Entry 6Q5B (X-ray diffraction, 2.22 A resolution); this record covers chains A and B.

== Chain A ==
Name: Beta-lactamase
From: Klebsiella pneumoniae
Notes: EC 3.5.2.6
UniProtKB: Q6XEC0 (Q6XEC0_KLEPN); residue numbers follow UniProt; this construct covers 1-265
Chain sequence (265 residues; numbered 1 to 265; the number before each row is that of its first residue):
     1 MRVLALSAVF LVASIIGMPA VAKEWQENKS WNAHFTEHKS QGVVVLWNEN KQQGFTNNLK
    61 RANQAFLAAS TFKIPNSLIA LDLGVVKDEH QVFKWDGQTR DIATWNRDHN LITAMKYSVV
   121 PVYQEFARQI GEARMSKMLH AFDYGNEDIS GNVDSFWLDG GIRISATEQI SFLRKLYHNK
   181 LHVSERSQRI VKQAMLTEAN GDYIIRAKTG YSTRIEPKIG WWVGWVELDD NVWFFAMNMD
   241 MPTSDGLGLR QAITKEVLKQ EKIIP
Unresolved in the structure: 1-23, 150-158
Construct notes: engineered mutation Ala68 (Pro in Q6XEC0)
Curated features (UniProtKB/Swiss-Prot):
  - active site: Ser70 (Acyl-ester intermediate)
  - binding site (a beta-lactam): Ser70, Lys73, Ser118, Arg250
  - modified residue: Lys73 (N6-carboxylysine)
  - mutagenesis: Ser70 (S70A: Does not alter thermal stability; S70G: Increases thermal stability. Abolishes hydrolysis of cephalothin and decreases catalytic efficiency about 60-fold with respect to ampicillin), Arg189 (R189A: No significant effect on catalytic efficiency with respect to ampicillin. Very little reduction in dimerization at neutral pH. Predominantly monomer at neutral pH; when associated with A-206 ...), Arg206 (R206A: No significant effect on catalytic efficiency with respect to ampicillin, nitrocefin or imipenem. Very little reduction in dimerization at neutral pH. Predominantly monomer at neutral pH ...)
Glycans and other covalent adducts: NXL104, bound form (NXL) linked to Ser70
Residues lining bound ligands:
  - carbon dioxide (CO2): Ala69, Phe72, Lys73, Asn76, Val120, Tyr123
  - NXL104, bound form (NXL; (2S,5R)-1-formyl-5-[(sulfooxy)amino]piperidine-2-carboxamide): Ala69, Lys73, Ile102, Trp105, Ser118, Val120, Lys208, Thr209, Gly210, Tyr211, Arg250
From the paper describing this entry:
  - binding site for NXL104, bound form: Ser70, Tyr211
  - mutagenesis - P68A: unchanged binding to NXL104, bound form
  - mutagenesis - P68A/Y211S (>5-fold): decreased binding to NXL104, bound form
  - mutagenesis - P68A (32-fold): increased growth in response to CAZ
  - mutagenesis - P68A (49.5 +/- 0.1 degC), P68A/Y211S (46.7 +/- 0.2 degC): decreased stability
  - mutagenesis - P68A (>10-fold), P68A/Y211S (>20-fold): increased catalytic activity on CAZ
  - mutagenesis - P68A: unchanged binding to AVI
  - mutagenesis - P68A/Y211S (>5-fold): decreased binding to AVI
  - mutagenesis - P68A (>20-fold), P68A/Y211S (>3-fold): increased binding to tazobactam
  - mutagenesis - P68A, P68A/Y211S: decreased catalytic activity on carbapenems
  - mutagenesis - P68A/Y211S (4-fold): increased growth in response to CAZ-AVI

== Chain B ==
Name: Beta-lactamase
From: Klebsiella pneumoniae
Notes: EC 3.5.2.6
UniProtKB: Q6XEC0 (Q6XEC0_KLEPN); residue numbers follow UniProt; this construct covers 1-265
Chain sequence (265 residues; each row starts with the number of its first residue):
     1 MRVLALSAVF LVASIIGMPA VAKEWQENKS WNAHFTEHKS QGVVVLWNEN KQQGFTNNLK
    61 RANQAFLAAS TFKIPNSLIA LDLGVVKDEH QVFKWDGQTR DIATWNRDHN LITAMKYSVV
   121 PVYQEFARQI GEARMSKMLH AFDYGNEDIS GNVDSFWLDG GIRISATEQI SFLRKLYHNK
   181 LHVSERSQRI VKQAMLTEAN GDYIIRAKTG YSTRIEPKIG WWVGWVELDD NVWFFAMNMD
   241 MPTSDGLGLR QAITKEVLKQ EKIIP
Unresolved in the structure: 1-23
Construct notes: conflict Ala68 (Pro in Q6XEC0)
Modified positions: Lys73 (lysine nz-carboxylic acid; KCX)
Curated features (UniProtKB/Swiss-Prot):
  - active site: Ser70 (Acyl-ester intermediate)
  - binding site (a beta-lactam): Ser70, Lys73, Ser118, Arg250
  - modified residue: Lys73 (N6-carboxylysine)
  - mutagenesis: Ser70 (S70A: Does not alter thermal stability; S70G: Increases thermal stability. Abolishes hydrolysis of cephalothin and decreases catalytic efficiency about 60-fold with respect to ampicillin), Arg189 (R189A: No significant effect on catalytic efficiency with respect to ampicillin. Very little reduction in dimerization at neutral pH. Predominantly monomer at neutral pH; when associated with A-206 ...), Arg206 (R206A: No significant effect on catalytic efficiency with respect to ampicillin, nitrocefin or imipenem. Very little reduction in dimerization at neutral pH. Predominantly monomer at neutral pH ...)
Glycans and other covalent adducts: NXL104, bound form (NXL) linked to Ser70
Residues lining bound ligands: NXL104, bound form (NXL; (2S,5R)-1-formyl-5-[(sulfooxy)amino]piperidine-2-carboxamide): Ala69, Lys73, Trp105, Ser118, Val120, Leu158, Lys208, Thr209, Gly210, Tyr211, Ser212, Thr213, Arg250

== Chain A / chain B interface ==
Contacting residue pairs - 26 pairs, chain A then chain B:
  Glu89(A) with Arg189(B), salt bridge
  His90(A) with Tyr177(B)
  Thr113(A) with Asp229(B)
  Lys116(A) with Gly201(B), hydrogen bond (side chain-backbone); Asp229(B), salt bridge
  Tyr117(A) with Asp229(B), hydrogen bond
  Tyr177(A) with His90(B)
  Glu185(A) with Arg186(B), salt bridge
  Arg186(A) with Glu185(B), salt bridge
  Arg189(A) with Glu89(B), salt bridge; Ile190(B); Gln193(B), hydrogen bond
  Ile190(A) with Arg189(B)
  Gln193(A) with Arg189(B), hydrogen bond
  Leu196(A) with Leu196(B), hydrophobic; Ile204(B), hydrophobic; Arg206(B)
  Glu198(A) with Ala199(B)
  Ala199(A) with Leu196(B), hydrophobic; Glu198(B); Ala199(B), hydrogen bond (backbone-backbone)
  Gly201(A) with Lys116(B), hydrogen bond (backbone-side chain)
  Ile204(A) with Leu196(B), hydrophobic
  Asp229(A) with Thr113(B); Lys116(B), salt bridge; Tyr117(B), hydrogen bond
Other interface residues (no listed pair), chain A (23 interface residues in all): Arg107, Asn110, Thr197, Asn200, Arg206, Asp230
Other interface residues (no listed pair), chain B (21 interface residues in all): Arg107, Thr197, Asn200

== Overview ==
23 residues of chain A and 21 residues of chain B are in contact, with 7 hydrogen bonds and 6 salt bridges.
Polar pairs include Glu89(A)-Arg189(B), Lys116(A)-Asp229(B) and Glu185(A)-Arg186(B). Chain A binds carbon
dioxide. From the paper: a binding site for NXL104, bound form at Ser70(A) and Tyr211(A); P68A and P68A/Y211S
of chain A reduce stability.
Here chain A is Beta-lactamase and chain B is Beta-lactamase, both from Klebsiella pneumoniae. Entry 6Q5B
(OXA-48_P68A-AVI. Evolutionary trade-offs of OXA-48 mediated ceftazidime-avibactam resistance) was determined
by X-ray diffraction together with 6Q5F from the same study.
